PDB entry 3M31 | X-ray diffraction, 1.85 A resolution | chain A

[Chain A]
Molecule: Endoplasmic oxidoreductin-1
From: Saccharomyces cerevisiae
Notes: EC 1.8.4.-; fragment: residues in UNP 56-424
UniProtKB: Q03103 (ERO1_YEAST); residue numbers follow UniProt; this construct covers 56-424
Chain sequence (388 residues; row label = number of the first residue in the row):
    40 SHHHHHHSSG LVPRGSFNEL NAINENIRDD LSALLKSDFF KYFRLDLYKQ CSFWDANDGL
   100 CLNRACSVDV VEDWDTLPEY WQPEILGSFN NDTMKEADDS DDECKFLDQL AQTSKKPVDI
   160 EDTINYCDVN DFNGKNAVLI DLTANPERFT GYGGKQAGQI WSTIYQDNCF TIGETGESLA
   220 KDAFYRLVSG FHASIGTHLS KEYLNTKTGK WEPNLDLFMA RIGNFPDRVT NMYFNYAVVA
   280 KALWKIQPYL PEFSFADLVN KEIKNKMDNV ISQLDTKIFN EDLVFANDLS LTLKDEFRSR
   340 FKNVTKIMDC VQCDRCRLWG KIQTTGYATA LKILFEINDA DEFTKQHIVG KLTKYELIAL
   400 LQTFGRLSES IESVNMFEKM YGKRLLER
Not modelled in the structure: 40-53, 109-112, 151-163
Differences from the reference sequence: expression tag (40-55, 425-427); engineered mutation Ala150 (Cys in Q03103), Ala295 (Cys in Q03103)
Curated features (UniProtKB/Swiss-Prot):
  - active site: Cys352 (Nucleophile), Cys355
  - binding site (FAD): Arg187, Thr189, Trp200, Ser228, His231, Arg260
  - glycosylation (N-linked (GlcNAc...) asparagine): Asn130, Asn342
  - mutagenesis: Cys90 (C90A: No effect), Cys100 (C100A: Impairs the capture of mixed-disulfide with PDI1 thereby blocking its function. Loss of activity; when associated with A-105), Cys105 (C105A: Loss of activity), Cys143 (C143A: No effect; when associated with A-166), Cys166 (C166A: No effect; when associated with A-143), Cys208 (C208A: No effect), Gly229 (G229S: In ERO1-1; induces defective folding of disulfide proteins), His231 (H231Y: In ERO1-2; induces defective folding of disulfide proteins), Cys349 (C349A: Does not affect activity but increases by twofold the amount of protein found in mixed disulfide with PDI1 or MPD2), Cys352 (C352A: Loss of activity. Prevents its reoxidation thereby blocking its function), Cys355 (C355A: Loss of activity. Prevents its reoxidation thereby blocking its function)
Disulfides: Cys90-Cys349, Cys100-Cys105, Cys143-Cys166, Cys352-Cys355
Metal / ion sites: Cd2+: Glu64, Glu411
Ligand contacts:
  - FAD (flavin-adenine dinucleotide): Val107, Glu186, Arg187, Phe188, Thr189, Gly190, Tyr191, Gly192, Ala196, Ile199, Trp200, Tyr204, Tyr224, Ser228, Phe230, His231, Ala232, Ile234, Leu238, Arg260, Arg267, Met347, Val350, Cys355, Gly359
  - 1-ethyl-pyrrolidine-2,5-dione (NEN): Gln205, Asn207, Cys208, Lys220
Reported in the primary citation:
  - mutagenesis - C150A/C295A: increased catalytic activity
  - conformationally variable residues (helix shift): Ala150, Ala295, Asp296, Leu297

[In short]
Chain A binds 1-ethyl-pyrrolidine-2,5-dione and flavin-adenine dinucleotide. Glu64 and Glu411 coordinate Cd2+.
Curated annotation (UniProt) lists active-site residues Cys352 and Cys355, 6 FAD-binding residues and 11
mutagenesis sites. The paper reports that C150A/C295A increase catalytic activity; conformational variability
at Ala150, Ala295 and Asp296 among others.
Chain A is Endoplasmic oxidoreductin-1 (Saccharomyces cerevisiae); the structure, Structure of the C150A/C295A
mutant of S. cerevisiae Ero1p, was determined by X-ray diffraction, deposited together with 3NVJ.
